7ENS - chain A; structure by X-ray diffraction, 2.20 A resolution.

== Chain A ==
Molecule: Tryptophan--tRNA ligase
From: Mycobacterium tuberculosis
Notes: EC 6.1.1.2
Reference sequence: A0A045IZS3 (A0A045IZS3_MYCTX); numbering as in UniProt (aligned over 1-336)
Sequence (344 residues; numbered 1 to 344; the number before each row is that of its first residue):
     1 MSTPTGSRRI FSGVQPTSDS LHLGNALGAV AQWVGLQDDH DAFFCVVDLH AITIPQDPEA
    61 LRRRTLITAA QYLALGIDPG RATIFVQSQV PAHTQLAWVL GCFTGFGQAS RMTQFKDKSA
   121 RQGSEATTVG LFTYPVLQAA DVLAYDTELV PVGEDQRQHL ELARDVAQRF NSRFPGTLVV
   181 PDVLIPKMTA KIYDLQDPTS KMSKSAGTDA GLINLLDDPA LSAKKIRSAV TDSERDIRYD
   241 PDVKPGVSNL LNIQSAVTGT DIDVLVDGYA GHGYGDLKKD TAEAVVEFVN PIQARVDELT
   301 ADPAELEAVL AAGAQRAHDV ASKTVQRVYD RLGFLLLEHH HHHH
Not modelled in the structure: 1-6, 337-344
Construct notes: expression tag (337-344)
Ligand contacts:
  - Indolmycin (5BX; (5S)-5-[(1R)-1-(1H-indol-3-yl)ethyl]-2-(methylamino)-1,3-oxazol-4(5H)-one): Phe11, Ser12, Gly13, Gln15, Val47, His50, Thr53, Tyr134, Gln138, Asp141, Val142, Val150, Val152, Gln156
  - ATP (adenosine-5'-triphosphate): Gly13, Val14, Gln15, Thr17, His22, Gly24, Asn25, Gly28, Ala29, Val152, Gly153, Asp155, Gln156, Thr189, Ala190, Lys191, Ile192, Lys201, Met202, Ser203, Lys204, Ser205

== Summary ==
Ligands of chain A: ATP and Indolmycin.
Chain A is Tryptophan--tRNA ligase (Mycobacterium tuberculosis); the structure, Crystal structure of
Mycobacterium tuberculosis tryptophanyl-tRNA synthetase complexed with Indolmycin and ATP, was determined by
X-ray diffraction, deposited together with 7EL8, 7ELT, 7ENT, 7EV2 and 7EV3.
